6ODE - chains A and H of the 28 polymer chains in the assembly; structure by X-ray diffraction, 2.90 A resolution.

== Chain A ==
Protein: Proteasome subunit alpha
From: Mycobacterium tuberculosis (strain ATCC 25618 / H37Rv)
Notes: EC 3.4.25.1
UniProt: P9WHU1 (PSA_MYCTU); numbering as in UniProt (aligned over 10-248)
Sequence (240 residues; each row starts with the number of its first residue):
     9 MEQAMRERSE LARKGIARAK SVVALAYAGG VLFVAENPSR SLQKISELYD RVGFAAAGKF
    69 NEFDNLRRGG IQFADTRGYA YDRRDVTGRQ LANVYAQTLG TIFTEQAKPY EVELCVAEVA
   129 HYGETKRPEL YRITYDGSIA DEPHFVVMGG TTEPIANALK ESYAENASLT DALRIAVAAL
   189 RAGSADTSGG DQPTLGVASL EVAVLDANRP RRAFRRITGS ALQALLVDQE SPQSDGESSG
Unresolved in the structure: 193-201, 236-248
Sequence notes: initiating methionine (9)

== Chain H ==
Protein: Proteasome subunit beta
From: Mycobacterium tuberculosis (strain ATCC 25618 / H37Rv)
Notes: EC 3.4.25.1
UniProt: P9WHT9 (PSB_MYCTU); residues 1-234 here correspond to UniProt positions 58-291 (UniProt number = residue number + 57)
Sequence (234 residues; each row starts with the number of its first residue):
     1 TTIVALKYPG GVVMAGDRRS TQGNMISGRD VRKVYITDDY TATGIAGTAA VAVEFARLYA
    61 VELEHYEKLE GVPLTFAGKI NRLAIMVRGN LAAAMQGLLA LPLLAGYDIH ASDPQSAGRI
   121 VSFDAAGGWN IEEEGYQAVG SGSLFAKSSM KKLYSQVTDG DSGLRVAVEA LYDAADDDSA
   181 TGGPDLVRGI FPTAVIIDAD GAVDVPESRI AELARAIIES RSGADTFGSD GGEK
Unresolved in the structure: 223-234
Ligand contacts:
  - M9G (N-{(2S)-1-({(1S)-1-[5-(2-fluorophenyl)-1H-imidazol-2-yl]ethyl}amino)-1,4-dioxo-4-[(2R)-2-phenylpyrrolidin-1-yl]butan-2-yl}-5-methyl-1,2-oxazole-3-carboxamide), molecule 1: Ser20, Thr21, Gln22, Ser27, Val31, Arg32, Lys33, Tyr35, Ile45, Ala46, Gly47, Thr48, Ala49, Ala52, Leu98
  - M9G, molecule 2: Leu91, Ser122, Phe123, Asp124, Ala125, Ala126, Gly128, Trp129, Asn130
Reported in the primary citation:
  - binding site for M9G: Ser20, Ser27, Gly47

== How chain A and chain H interact ==
Pairs across the interface - 24 pairs, chain A then chain H:
  Glu55(A) - Lys68(H)
  Leu56(A) - Lys68(H)  hydrogen bond (backbone-side chain)
  Tyr57(A) - Lys68(H)
  Asp58(A) - Glu64(H)
  Arg75(A) - Lys68(H)  hydrogen bond (side chain-backbone)
  Arg75(A) - Leu69(H)  hydrogen bond (side chain-backbone)
  Arg76(A) - Leu69(H)
  Arg76(A) - Glu70(H)  salt bridge
  Ile79(A) - His65(H)
  Ile79(A) - Lys68(H)
  Ile79(A) - Leu69(H)  hydrophobic
  Gln80(A) - His65(H)
  Asp83(A) - His65(H)  salt bridge
  Asp83(A) - Lys68(H)  salt bridge
  Gly86(A) - Arg57(H)  hydrogen bond (backbone-side chain)
  Tyr87(A) - Glu54(H)
  Tyr87(A) - Arg57(H)  hydrogen bond (backbone-side chain)
  Tyr87(A) - Leu58(H)  hydrophobic
  Tyr89(A) - Arg57(H)
  Arg91(A) - Glu64(H)  salt bridge
  Arg219(A) - Glu64(H)  salt bridge
  Arg220(A) - Glu64(H)  salt bridge
  Arg220(A) - Glu67(H)  salt bridge
  Arg220(A) - Lys68(H)
Also at the interface, not in a pair above, chain A (16 interface residues in all): Ser54
Also at the interface, not in a pair above, chain H (10 interface residues in all): Val61

== Summary ==
Chain A and chain H form an interface of 16 and 10 residues respectively; the contacts include 5 hydrogen
bonds and 7 salt bridges. Polar pairs include Arg76(A)-Glu70(H), Asp83(A)-His65(H) and Asp83(A)-Lys68(H).
Ligands of chain H: compound M9G. From the paper: a binding site for M9G at Ser20(H), Ser27(H) and Gly47(H).
Chain A is Proteasome subunit alpha and chain H is Proteasome subunit beta, both from Mycobacterium
tuberculosis (strain ATCC 25618 / H37Rv); the structure, Crystal Structure of Mycobacterium tuberculosis
Proteasome in Complex with Phenylimidazole-based Inhibitor B6, was determined by X-ray diffraction together
with 6OCW and 6OCZ from the same study.
